PDB entry 7TMO | electron microscopy, 3.30 A resolution | chains B and C of the 15 polymer chains in the assembly

== Chain B ==
Protein: Vacuolar proton pump subunit B
Organism: Saccharomyces cerevisiae
Reference sequence: A0A6A5Q585 (A0A6A5Q585_YEASX); residues 1-517 here = UniProt positions 1-517
Chain sequence (517 residues; row label = number of the first residue in the row):
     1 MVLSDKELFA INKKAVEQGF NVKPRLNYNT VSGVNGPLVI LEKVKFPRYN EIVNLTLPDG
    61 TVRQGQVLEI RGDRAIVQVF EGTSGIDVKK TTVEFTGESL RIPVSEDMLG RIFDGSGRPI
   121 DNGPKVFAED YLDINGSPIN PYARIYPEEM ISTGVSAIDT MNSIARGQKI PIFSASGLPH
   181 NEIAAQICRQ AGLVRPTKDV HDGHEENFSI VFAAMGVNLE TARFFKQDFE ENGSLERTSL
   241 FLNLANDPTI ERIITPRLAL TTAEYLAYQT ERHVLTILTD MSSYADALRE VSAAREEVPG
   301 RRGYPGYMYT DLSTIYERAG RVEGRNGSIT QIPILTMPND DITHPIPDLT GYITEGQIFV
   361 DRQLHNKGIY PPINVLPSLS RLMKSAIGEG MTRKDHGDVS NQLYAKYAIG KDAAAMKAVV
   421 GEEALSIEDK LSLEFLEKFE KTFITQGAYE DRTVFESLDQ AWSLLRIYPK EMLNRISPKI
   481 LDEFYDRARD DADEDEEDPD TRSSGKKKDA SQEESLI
Not modelled in the structure: 1-11, 197-206, 486-517
Residues lining bound ligands: ATP (adenosine-5'-triphosphate): Gly-351, Tyr-352, Leu-379, Ser-380, Arg-381, Lys-384

== Chain C ==
Protein: H(+)-transporting two-sector ATPase
Organism: Saccharomyces cerevisiae
Notes: EC 7.1.2.2
Reference sequence: A0A6L0YX77 (A0A6L0YX77_YEASX); residues 0-616 here correspond to UniProt positions 1-617 (UniProt number = residue number + 1)
Chain sequence (639 residues; row label = number of the first residue in the row; numbering starts at 0):
     0 MAGAIENARK EIKRISLEDH AESEYGAIYS VSGPVVIAEN MIGCAMYELV KVGHDNLVGE
    60 VIRIDGDKAT IQVYEETAGL TVGDPVLRTG KPLSVELGPG LMETIYDGIQ RPLKAIKEES
   120 QSIYIPRGID TPALDRTIKW QFTPGKFQVG DHISGGDIYG SVFENSLISS HKILLPPRSR
   180 GTITWIAPAG EYTLDEKILE VEFDGKKSDF TLYHTWPVRV PRPVTEKLSA DYPLLTGQRV
   240 LDALFPCVQG GTTCIPGAFG CGKTVISQSL SKYSNSDAII YVGCGERGNE MAEVLMEFPE
   300 LYTEMSGTKE PIMKRTTLVA NTSNMPVAAR EASIYTGITL AEYFRDQGKN VSMIADSSSR
   360 WAEALREISG RLGEMPADQG FPAYLGAKLA SFYERAGKAV ALGSPDRTGS VSIVAAVSPA
   420 GGDFSDPVTT ATLGITQVFW GLDKKLAQRK HFPSINTSVS YSKYTNVLNK FYDSNYPEFP
   480 VLRDRMKEIL SNAEELEQVV QLVGKSALSD SDKITLDVAT LIKEDFLQQN GYSTYDAFCP
   540 IWKTFDMMRA FISYHDEAQK AVANGANWSK LADSTGDVKH AVSSSKFFEP SRGEKEVHGE
   600 FEKLLSTMQE RFAESTDDYK DHDGDYKDHD IDYKDDDDK
Not modelled in the structure: 0-23, 257-263, 616-638
Construct notes: expression tag (617-638)

== Interface between chain B and chain C ==
Residue-residue contacts - 31 pairs, chain B then chain C:
  Ser-32(B) with Asp-64(C); Gly-65(C), hydrogen bond (backbone-backbone)
  Gly-33(B) with Ile-63(C)
  Val-34(B) with Met-45(C), hydrophobic; Arg-62(C); Ile-63(C), hydrogen bond (backbone-backbone)
  Asn-35(B) with Arg-62(C)
  Thr-83(B) with Met-45(C)
  Ser-84(B) with Met-45(C); Tyr-46(C)
  Gly-85(B) with Ala-44(C); Met-45(C), hydrogen bond (backbone-backbone)
  Ile-86(B) with Cys-43(C); Ala-44(C); Met-45(C), hydrogen bond (backbone-backbone)
  Val-88(B) with Ile-63(C), hydrophobic
  Lys-89(B) with Ile-41(C)
  Ser-176(B) with Gly-433(C)
  Leu-219(B) with Lys-226(C)
  Ala-245(B) with Ala-389(C); Ser-390(C); Glu-393(C)
  Asn-246(B) with Glu-393(C), hydrogen bond (side chain-backbone); Arg-394(C)
  Arg-289(B) with Ala-376(C); Ala-382(C)
  Glu-290(B) with Ala-382(C)
  Ala-293(B) with Ala-382(C), hydrophobic
  Glu-297(B) with Met-374(C)
  Pro-299(B) with Met-374(C), hydrophobic
  Arg-302(B) with Ala-376(C)
Also at the interface, not in a pair above, chain B (26 interface residues in all): Gly-36, Asp-87, Asn-218, Thr-249, Asp-286, Gly-303
Also at the interface, not in a pair above, chain C (23 interface residues in all): Gly-42, Ile-61, Pro-375, Ala-386, Gln-436

== Summary ==
The interface between chain B and chain C involves 26 residues on one side and 23 on the other, with 5
hydrogen bonds. Polar pairs include Asn-246(B)/Glu-393(C), Ser-32(B)/Gly-65(C) and Val-34(B)/Ile-63(C). Chain
B binds ATP.
Chain B is Vacuolar proton pump subunit B and chain C is H(+)-transporting two-sector ATPase, both from
Saccharomyces cerevisiae; the structure, V1 complex lacking subunit C from Saccharomyces cerevisiae, State 1,
was determined by electron microscopy, deposited together with 7TMM, 7TMP, 7TMQ, 7TMR, 7TMS and 7TMT.
